5IYZ - chains D and E of the 6 polymer chains in the assembly; structure by X-ray diffraction, 1.80 A resolution.

# Chain D
Molecule: Tubulin beta-2B chain
Organism: Bos taurus
UniProtKB: Q6B856 (TBB2B_BOVIN); the author numbering skips numbers that UniProt does not, so the offset changes along the chain: 1-42 = UniProt 1-42; 45-360 = UniProt 43-358; 369-455 = UniProt 359-445
Chain sequence (445 residues; each row starts with the number of its first residue; note: 10 numbers in that range are skipped by the numbering (no residue carries them; nothing is unmodelled there)):
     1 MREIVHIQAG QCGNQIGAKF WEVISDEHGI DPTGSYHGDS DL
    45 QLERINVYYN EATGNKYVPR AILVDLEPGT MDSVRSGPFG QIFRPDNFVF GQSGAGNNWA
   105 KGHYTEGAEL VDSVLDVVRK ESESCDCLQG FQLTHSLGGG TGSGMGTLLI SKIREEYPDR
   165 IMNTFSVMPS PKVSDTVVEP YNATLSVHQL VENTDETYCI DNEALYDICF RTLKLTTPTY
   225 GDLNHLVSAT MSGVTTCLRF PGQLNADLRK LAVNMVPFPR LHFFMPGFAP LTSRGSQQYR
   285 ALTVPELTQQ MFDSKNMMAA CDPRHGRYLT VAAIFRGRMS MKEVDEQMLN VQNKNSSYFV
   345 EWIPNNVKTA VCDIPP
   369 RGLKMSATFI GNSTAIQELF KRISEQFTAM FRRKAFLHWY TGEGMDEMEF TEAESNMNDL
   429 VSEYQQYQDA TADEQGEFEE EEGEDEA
Not modelled in the structure: 279-285, 442-455
UniProt features mapped onto this chain:
  - motif: M1 to I4 (MREI motif)
  - binding site (GTP): Q11, E71, S140, G144, T145, G146, N206, N228
  - binding site (Mg(2+)): E71
  - modified residue: S40 (Phosphoserine), T57 (Phosphothreonine), K60 (N6-acetyllysine), S174 (Phosphoserine), T287 (Phosphothreonine), T292 (Phosphothreonine), R320 (Omega-N-methylarginine), E448 (5-glutamyl polyglutamate)
  - cross-link (Glycyl lysine isopeptide (Lys-Gly)): K60 (interchain with G-Cter in ubiquitin), K326 (interchain with G-Cter in ubiquitin)
Metal / ion sites: Mg2+: Q11 (together with GDP)
Residues lining bound ligands:
  - 4Q5 (N-methyl-L-valyl-N-[(3R,4S,5S)-1-{(2S)-2-[(1R,2R)-3-{[(1S,2R)-1-hydroxy-1-phenylpropan-2-yl]amino}-1-methoxy-2-methyl-3-oxopropyl]pyrrolidin-1-yl}-3-methoxy-5-methyl-1-oxoheptan-4-yl]-N-methyl-L-valinamide): Q11, Q15, K19, P175, K176, V177, S178, D179, P222, T223, Y224, G225, N228
  - GDP (guanosine-5'-diphosphate): G10, Q11, C12, Q15, I16, D69, N101, S140, G142, G143, G144, T145, G146, V171, P173, V177, S178, E183, N206, L209, Y224, L227, N228
From the paper describing this entry:
  - binding site for 4Q5: Q15, D179, P222, T223, Y224, G225, N228, R278

# Chain E
Molecule: Stathmin-4
Organism: Rattus norvegicus
UniProtKB: P63043 (STMN4_RAT); residues 5-145 here correspond to UniProt positions 49-189 (UniProt number = residue number + 44)
Chain sequence (143 residues; numbered 3 to 145; the number before each row is that of its first residue):
     3 MADMEVIELN KCTSGQSFEV ILKPPSFDGV PEFNASLPRR RDPSLEEIQK KLEAAEERRK
    63 YQEAELLKHL AEKREHEREV IQKAIEENNN FIKMAKEKLA QKMESNKENR EAHLAAMLER
   123 LQEKDKHAEE VRKNKELKEE ASR
Not modelled in the structure: 3-5, 29-43, 144-145
Construct notes: initiating methionine (3); expression tag (4)
UniProt features mapped onto this chain:
  - modified residue: S46 (Phosphoserine)

# How chain D and chain E interact
Residue-residue contacts - 25 pairs, chain D then chain E:
  Y108(D) - H129(E)  hydrogen bond
  Y108(D) - A130(E)  hydrophobic
  Y108(D) - V133(E)  hydrophobic
  Y108(D) - R134(E)  hydrogen bond (backbone-side chain)
  T109(D) - K137(E)
  A112(D) - R134(E)
  S155(D) - L123(E)
  S155(D) - K126(E)
  K156(D) - D127(E)  salt bridge
  R158(D) - L123(E)
  E159(D) - L120(E)
  E159(D) - L123(E)
  E159(D) - D127(E)
  P162(D) - M119(E)
  Q193(D) - K126(E)  hydrogen bond
  T409(D) - K140(E)  hydrogen bond (backbone-side chain)
  G410(D) - K137(E)
  E411(D) - V133(E)
  E411(D) - K137(E)  salt bridge
  G412(D) - V133(E)
  G412(D) - N136(E)
  G412(D) - K137(E)
  M413(D) - V133(E)
  M413(D) - K140(E)
  E417(D) - H129(E)  salt bridge
Also at the interface, not in a pair above, chain D (17 interface residues in all): D163, N197
Also at the interface, not in a pair above, chain E (15 interface residues in all): R112, L116, Q124

# Overview
17 residues of chain D face 15 of chain E across their interface, with 4 hydrogen bonds and 3 salt bridges.
Polar contacts include K156(D)-D127(E), E411(D)-K137(E) and E417(D)-H129(E). Chain D binds GDP and compound
4Q5. The paper reports a binding site for 4Q5 at Q15(D), D179(D) and P222(D) among others.
Chain D is Tubulin beta-2B chain (Bos taurus) and chain E is Stathmin-4 (Rattus norvegicus); the structure,
Tubulin-MMAE complex, was determined by X-ray diffraction (same publication as 5J2T and 5J2U).
